4Y8I - chains I and Y of the 34 polymer chains in the assembly; structure by X-ray diffraction, 2.60 A resolution.

[Chain I]
Molecule: Proteasome subunit beta type-3
From: Saccharomyces cerevisiae (strain ATCC 204508 / S288c)
Notes: EC 3.4.25.1
UniProt: P25451 (PSB3_YEAST); residues 0-204 here correspond to UniProt positions 1-205 (UniProt number = residue number + 1)
Amino-acid sequence (205 residues; each row starts with the number of its first residue; numbering starts at 0):
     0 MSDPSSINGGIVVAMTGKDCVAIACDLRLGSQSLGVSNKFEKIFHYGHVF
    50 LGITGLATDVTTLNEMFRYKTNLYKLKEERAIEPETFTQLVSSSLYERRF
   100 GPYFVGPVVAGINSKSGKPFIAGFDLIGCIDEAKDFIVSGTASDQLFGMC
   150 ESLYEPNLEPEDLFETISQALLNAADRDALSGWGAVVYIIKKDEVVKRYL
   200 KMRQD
Disordered / not traced: 0
Curated features (UniProtKB/Swiss-Prot):
  - modified residue: Ser30 (Phosphoserine)
  - cross-link: Lys69 (Glycyl lysine isopeptide (Lys-Gly) (interchain with G-Cter in ubiquitin))
Bound ions: Mg2+ site 1: Ala174, Asp177, Ser180; Mg2+ site 2: Asp204 (shared with Ala165(Y), Asp168(Y), Ser171(Y) of chain Y)

[Chain Y]
Molecule: Proteasome subunit beta type-5
From: Saccharomyces cerevisiae (strain ATCC 204508 / S288c)
Notes: EC 3.4.25.1
UniProt: P30656 (PSB5_YEAST); residues 1-212 here correspond to UniProt positions 76-287 (UniProt number = residue number + 75)
Amino-acid sequence (212 residues; numbered 1 to 212; the number before each row is that of its first residue):
     1 TTTLAFRFQGGIIVAVDSRATAGNWVASQTVKKVIEINPFLLGTMAGGAA
    51 DCQFWETWLGSQCRLHELREKERISVAAASKILSNLVYQYKGAGLSMGTM
   101 ICGYTRKEGPTIYYVDSDGTRLKGDIFCVGSGQTFAYGVLDSNYKWDLSV
   151 EDALYLGKRSILAAAHRDAYSGGSVNLYHVTEDGWIYHGNHDVGELFWKV
   201 KEEEGSFNNVIG
Bound ions: Mg2+: Ala165, Asp168, Ser171 (shared with Asp204(I) of chain I)

[How chain I and chain Y interact]
Pairs across the interface (44):
  Arg27(I) with Ala169(Y)
  Ser32(I) with Arg167(Y); Asp168(Y); Ala169(Y), hydrogen bond (backbone-backbone); Tyr170(Y)
  Leu33(I) with Phe135(Y), hydrophobic
  Gly34(I) with Arg167(Y), hydrogen bond (backbone-side chain)
  Val35(I) with Arg167(Y), hydrogen bond (backbone-side chain)
  Asn37(I) with His166(Y); Asn209(Y), hydrogen bond (side chain-backbone); Val210(Y)
  Lys38(I) with Asn209(Y), hydrogen bond (side chain-backbone); Ile211(Y)
  Gln144(I) with Trp25(Y)
  Asp175(I) with Val26(Y)
  Arg176(I) with Trp25(Y); Val26(Y), hydrogen bond (side chain-backbone); Ala27(Y), hydrogen bond (side chain-backbone)
  Asp177(I) with Asn24(Y); Val26(Y)
  Ala178(I) with Asn24(Y), hydrogen bond (backbone-backbone); Val26(Y); Ala169(Y); Tyr170(Y), hydrophobic
  Leu179(I) with Asn24(Y)
  Trp182(I) with His166(Y), hydrogen bond (side chain-backbone); Arg167(Y)
  Tyr198(I) with Ile211(Y), hydrophobic
  Lys200(I) with Trp198(Y)
  Met201(I) with Trp198(Y)
  Arg202(I) with Gln29(Y); Gly173(Y), hydrogen bond (side chain-backbone); Asp192(Y), salt bridge; Gly194(Y)
  Gln203(I) with His166(Y), hydrogen bond (backbone-side chain); Phe197(Y); Trp198(Y); Val210(Y)
  Asp204(I) with Arg19(Y), salt bridge; Gln29(Y); Ala165(Y); Ser171(Y); Gly172(Y); Gly173(Y), hydrogen bond (side chain-backbone)
Other interface residues (no listed pair), chain I (23 interface residues in all): Ser5, Leu26, Gln31
Other interface residues (no listed pair), chain Y (25 interface residues in all): Ser28, Val193

[In short]
Chain I and chain Y form an interface of 23 and 25 residues respectively, with 12 hydrogen bonds and 2 salt
bridges. Polar contacts include Arg202(I)-Asp192(Y), Asp204(I)-Arg19(Y) and Gly34(I)-Arg167(Y). The Mg2+ site
1 is built by Ala174(I), Asp177(I) and Ser180(I).
Chain I is Proteasome subunit beta type-3 and chain Y is Proteasome subunit beta type-5, both from
Saccharomyces cerevisiae (strain ATCC 204508 / S288c); the structure, Yeast 20S proteasome in complex with
Ac-PLL-ep, was determined by X-ray diffraction (same publication as 4Y69, 4Y6A, 4Y6V, 4Y6Z, 4Y70, 4Y74 and 34
further entries).
